PDB entry 7W5W | electron microscopy, 4.55 A resolution (low resolution: residue-level contacts below are approximate; hydrogen-bond / salt-bridge calls are withheld) | chains 1 and J of the 9 polymer chains in the assembly

[Chain 1]
Molecule: micF promoter DNA forward strand
Sequence (70 nucleotides; each row starts with the number of its first residue):
    20 GTATTTGACA GCACTGAATG TCAAAACAAA ACCTTCACTC GCAACTATAA TGGGAGCTGT
    80 CACGGATGCA
Unresolved in the structure: 20-26

[Chain J]
Name: Regulatory protein SoxS
From: Escherichia coli K-12
UniProt: P0A9E2 (SOXS_ECOLI); residues 1-107 here = UniProt positions 1-107
Chain sequence (107 residues; row label = number of the first residue in the row):
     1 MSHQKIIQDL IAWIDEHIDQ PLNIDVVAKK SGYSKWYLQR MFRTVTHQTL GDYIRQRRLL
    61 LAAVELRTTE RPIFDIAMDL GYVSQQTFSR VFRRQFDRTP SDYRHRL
Swiss-Prot annotation at these positions:
  - DNA-binding region (H-T-H motif): Asp25 to Thr46, Ile73 to Phe96
What the authors report for this chain:
  - binding site for micF promoter DNA forward strand (chain 1): Tyr33, Trp36, Arg40, Thr87, Arg90

[Interface between chain 1 and chain J]
Pairs across the interface - 23 pairs, chain 1 then chain J:
  DC28(1) with Tyr33(J); Tyr37(J)
  DA29(1) with Tyr33(J); Ser34(J); Trp36(J); Tyr37(J); Arg40(J)
  DG30(1) with Ser34(J); Trp36(J)
  DC31(1) with Trp36(J)
  DA36(1) with Arg55(J); Arg94(J)
  DA37(1) with Arg55(J); Val91(J); Arg94(J)
  DT38(1) with Gly81(J); Tyr82(J)
  DG39(1) with Tyr82(J); Val83(J); Arg90(J)
  DT40(1) with Val83(J); Arg90(J)
  DA42(1) with Gln86(J)
Interface residues without a listed pair, chain 1 (11 interface residues in all): DA43
Interface residues without a listed pair, chain J (15 interface residues in all): Asp52, Thr87

[In short]
The interface between chain 1 and chain J involves 11 residues on one side and 15 on the other. From the
paper: a binding site for micF promoter DNA forward strand (chain 1) at Tyr33(J), Trp36(J) and Arg40(J) among
others.
Here chain 1 is micF promoter DNA forward strand and chain J is Regulatory protein SoxS (Escherichia coli
K-12). Entry 7W5W (Cryo-EM structure of SoxS-dependent transcription activation complex with micF promoter
DNA) was determined by electron microscopy, deposited together with 7W5X and 7W5Y.
